5Z59 - chain A; structure by X-ray diffraction, 1.70 A resolution.

== Chain A ==
Protein: Protein-tyrosine phosphatase
Organism: Thermococcus kodakarensis (strain ATCC BAA-918 / JCM 12380 / KOD1)
UniProtKB: Q8X270 (Q8X270_THEKO); residue numbers follow UniProt; this construct covers 1-147
Amino-acid sequence (147 residues; each row starts with the number of its first residue):
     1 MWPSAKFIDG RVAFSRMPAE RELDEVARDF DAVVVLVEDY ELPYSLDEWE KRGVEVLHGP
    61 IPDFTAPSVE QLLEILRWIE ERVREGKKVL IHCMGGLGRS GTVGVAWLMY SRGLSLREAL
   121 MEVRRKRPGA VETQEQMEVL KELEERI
Unresolved in the structure: 1
From the paper describing this entry:
  - catalytic residues: Asp63, Cys93, Arg99, Glu132
  - contacts within the chain: Cys93-Ser100, Leu97-Arg127, Ser100-Arg127
  - conformationally variable residues (loop rearrangement): Gly95 to Gly98
  - interface residues: Arg124
  - mutagenesis - D63N/E132Q, C93S: abolished catalytic activity
  - mutagenesis - D63N, R124A, R124E, E132L (28.8-fold), Q136A: decreased catalytic activity
  - mutagenesis - E132Q: increased catalytic activity on 20 degC
  - mutagenesis - E132Q: decreased catalytic activity on 60 degC
  - mutagenesis - W2A (Tm change 7 degC), W2A/F14V/L76A (Tm 71 degC): decreased stability

== Overview ==
From the paper: catalytic residues Asp63, Cys93 and Arg99 among others; D63N, R124A and R124E, among others,
reduce catalytic activity; 10 substitutions were tested in all.
Chain A is Protein-tyrosine phosphatase (Thermococcus kodakarensis (strain ATCC BAA-918 / JCM 12380 / KOD1));
the structure, Crystal structure of Tk-PTP in the inactive form, was determined by X-ray diffraction together
with 5Z5A and 5Z5B from the same study.
